9DMT - chains C and D of the 7 polymer chains in the assembly; structure by electron microscopy, 2.18 A resolution.

Chain C:
Protein: Acetylcholine receptor subunit alpha
Organism: Homo sapiens
Reference sequence: P02708 (ACHA_HUMAN); residues -19 to 437 here correspond to UniProt positions 1-457 (UniProt number = residue number + 20)
Chain sequence (457 residues; each row starts with the number of its first residue; numbers below 1 keep their minus sign (Met-19 is residue -19)):
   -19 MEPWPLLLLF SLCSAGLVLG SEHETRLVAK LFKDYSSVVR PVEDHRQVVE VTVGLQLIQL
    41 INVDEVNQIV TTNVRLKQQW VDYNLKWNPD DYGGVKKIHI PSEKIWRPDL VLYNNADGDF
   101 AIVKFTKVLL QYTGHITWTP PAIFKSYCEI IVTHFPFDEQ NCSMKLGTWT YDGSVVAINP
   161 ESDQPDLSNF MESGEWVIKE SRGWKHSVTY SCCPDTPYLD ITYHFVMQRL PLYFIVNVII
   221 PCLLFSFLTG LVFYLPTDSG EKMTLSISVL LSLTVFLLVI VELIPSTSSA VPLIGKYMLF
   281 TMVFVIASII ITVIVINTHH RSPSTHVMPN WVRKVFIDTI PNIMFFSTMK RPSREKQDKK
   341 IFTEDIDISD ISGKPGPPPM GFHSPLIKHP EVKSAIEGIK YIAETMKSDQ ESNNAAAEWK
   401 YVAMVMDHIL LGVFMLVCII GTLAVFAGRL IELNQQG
Disordered / not traced: -19 to 0, 331-365, 437
Cystine bridges: Cys128-Cys142
Covalently attached groups: glycan linked to Asn141
UniProt features mapped onto this chain:
  - glycosylation: Asn141 (N-linked (GlcNAc...) asparagine)

Chain D:
Protein: Acetylcholine receptor subunit delta
Organism: Homo sapiens
Reference sequence: Q07001 (ACHD_HUMAN); residues -20 to 496 here correspond to UniProt positions 1-517 (UniProt number = residue number + 21)
Chain sequence (517 residues; row label = number of the first residue in the row; numbers below 1 keep their minus sign (Met-20 is residue -20)):
   -20 MEGPVLTLGL LAALAVCGSW GLNEEERLIR HLFQEKGYNK ELRPVAHKEE SVDVALALTL
    40 SNLISLKEVE ETLTTNVWIE HGWTDNRLKW NAEEFGNISV LRLPPDMVWL PEIVLENNND
   100 GSFQISYSCN VLVYHYGFVY WLPPAIFRSS CPISVTYFPF DWQNCSLKFS SLKYTAKEIT
   160 LSLKQDAKEN RTYPVEWIII DPEGFTENGE WEIVHRPARV NVDPRAPLDS PSRQDITFYL
   220 IIRRKPLFYI INILVPCVLI SFMVNLVFYL PADSGEKTSV AISVLLAQSV FLLLISKRLP
   280 ATSMAIPLIG KFLLFGMVLV TMVVVICVIV LNIHFRTPST HVLSEGVKKL FLETLPELLH
   340 MSRPAEDGPS PGALVRRSSS LGYISKAEEY FLLKSRSDLM FEKQSERHGL ARRLTTARRP
   400 PASSEQAQQE LFNELKPAVD GANFIVNHMR DQNNYNEEKD SWNRVARTVD RLCLFVVTPV
   460 MVVGTAWIFL QGVYNQPPPQ PFPGDPYSYN VQDKRFI
Disordered / not traced: -20 to 0, 345-407
Cystine bridges: Cys130-Cys144
Covalently attached groups: N-acetylglucosamine (NAG) linked to Asn76, Asn143
UniProt features mapped onto this chain:
  - modified residue: Tyr369 (Phosphotyrosine)
  - glycosylation (N-linked (GlcNAc...) asparagine): Asn76, Asn143

How chain C and chain D interact:
Pairs across the interface (123):
  Val18(C) - Ile8(D)  hydrophobic
  Val18(C) - Arg81(D)
  Val18(C) - Leu82(D)  hydrophobic
  Val18(C) - Pro83(D)
  Val18(C) - Met86(D)  hydrophobic
  Val19(C) - Leu1(D)  hydrophobic
  Val19(C) - Ile8(D)  hydrophobic
  Arg20(C) - Leu1(D)
  Arg20(C) - Glu4(D)
  Val22(C) - Leu1(D)  hydrogen bond (backbone-backbone)
  Glu23(C) - Leu1(D)  hydrogen bond (backbone-backbone)
  Glu23(C) - Asn2(D)
  Asp24(C) - Leu1(D)
  His25(C) - Leu1(D)
  His25(C) - Glu3(D)
  His25(C) - Gly75(D)  hydrogen bond (side chain-backbone)
  His25(C) - Ile77(D)
  Arg26(C) - Gly75(D)  hydrogen bond (side chain-backbone)
  Asn47(C) - Ile43(D)
  Asn47(C) - Ser44(D)
  Gln48(C) - Glu186(D)
  Gln48(C) - Asn187(D)
  Gln48(C) - Gly188(D)
  Asp89(C) - Tyr106(D)
  Val91(C) - Tyr106(D)  hydrophobic
  Tyr93(C) - Ser40(D)
  Tyr93(C) - Trp57(D)
  Asn95(C) - Asn41(D)  hydrogen bond (backbone-side chain)
  Asn95(C) - Asn55(D)  hydrogen bond (backbone-side chain)
  Ala96(C) - Asn41(D)
  Ala96(C) - Ile43(D)
  Ala96(C) - Asn55(D)
  Ala96(C) - Ile125(D)
  Asp97(C) - Ile43(D)
  Asp97(C) - Ile125(D)
  Gly98(C) - Ile125(D)
  Phe100(C) - Asn55(D)
  Phe100(C) - Pro123(D)  hydrophobic
  Phe100(C) - Ala124(D)
  Phe100(C) - Ile125(D)  hydrophobic
  Ala101(C) - Tyr106(D)  hydrophobic
  Tyr127(C) - Asn41(D)
  Tyr127(C) - Leu42(D)
  Tyr127(C) - Thr185(D)
  Tyr127(C) - Asn187(D)
  Glu129(C) - Thr185(D)
  Trp149(C) - Trp57(D)
  Trp149(C) - Cys108(D)
  Trp149(C) - Leu121(D)  hydrogen bond (side chain-backbone)
  Trp149(C) - Pro123(D)
  Thr150(C) - Arg81(D)  hydrogen bond (backbone-side chain)
  Thr150(C) - Cys108(D)
  Thr150(C) - Asn109(D)
  Thr150(C) - Leu111(D)
  Tyr151(C) - Arg81(D)
  Asp152(C) - Arg81(D)  salt bridge
  Val155(C) - Arg81(D)
  Gly240(C) - Glu255(D)
  Glu241(C) - Glu255(D)
  Lys242(C) - Glu255(D)
  Met243(C) - Glu255(D)  hydrogen bond (backbone-side chain)
  Met243(C) - Val259(D)  hydrophobic
  Thr244(C) - Glu255(D)  hydrogen bond
  Ile247(C) - Val259(D)  hydrophobic
  Ile247(C) - Ser262(D)
  Leu250(C) - Ile239(D)  hydrophobic
  Leu250(C) - Met242(D)  hydrophobic
  Leu251(C) - Ser262(D)
  Leu251(C) - Leu265(D)  hydrophobic
  Thr254(C) - Ile239(D)
  Thr254(C) - Val269(D)
  Thr254(C) - Phe270(D)
  Leu257(C) - Asn231(D)
  Leu257(C) - Phe270(D)  hydrophobic
  Leu258(C) - Leu273(D)  hydrophobic
  Val261(C) - Leu273(D)  hydrophobic
  Ile264(C) - Phe227(D)  hydrophobic
  Pro265(C) - Phe227(D)
  Ser266(C) - Phe227(D)
  Thr267(C) - Gly188(D)  hydrogen bond (side chain-backbone)
  Thr267(C) - Phe227(D)
  Ser268(C) - Gly188(D)  hydrogen bond (backbone-backbone)
  Ser268(C) - Lys224(D)  hydrogen bond (side chain-backbone)
  Ser268(C) - Leu226(D)  hydrogen bond (side chain-backbone)
  Ser268(C) - Phe227(D)  hydrogen bond (side chain-backbone)
  Ser269(C) - Gly188(D)
  Val271(C) - Leu226(D)  hydrophobic
  Leu279(C) - Ile230(D)  hydrophobic
  Leu279(C) - Val234(D)  hydrophobic
  Ile286(C) - Leu238(D)  hydrophobic
  Ile286(C) - Met242(D)  hydrophobic
  Ile289(C) - Met242(D)  hydrophobic
  Ile289(C) - Leu245(D)  hydrophobic
  Ile290(C) - Leu245(D)  hydrophobic
  Val293(C) - Leu245(D)
  Val293(C) - Leu249(D)  hydrophobic
  Ile296(C) - Leu249(D)  hydrophobic
  Ile296(C) - Pro250(D)
  Ile296(C) - Ser253(D)
  Asn297(C) - Tyr248(D)  hydrogen bond (side chain-backbone)
  His300(C) - Pro250(D)
  His300(C) - Asp252(D)
  Arg301(C) - Tyr248(D)  hydrogen bond
  Pro303(C) - Pro343(D)
  Pro303(C) - Ala344(D)
  Ser304(C) - Pro343(D)
  Thr305(C) - Ser341(D)
  Thr305(C) - Arg342(D)
  Thr305(C) - Arg446(D)
  His306(C) - Arg446(D)
  Val307(C) - Arg342(D)
  Val307(C) - Ala344(D)
  His369(C) - Phe411(D)
  Glu371(C) - Val418(D)
  Glu371(C) - Asp419(D)
  Glu371(C) - Asn422(D)  hydrogen bond (backbone-side chain)
  Ser374(C) - Asn422(D)  hydrogen bond
  Ala375(C) - Asn422(D)
  Gly378(C) - Val425(D)
  Tyr381(C) - Arg429(D)
  Tyr381(C) - Asn432(D)  hydrogen bond
  Ile382(C) - Val425(D)  hydrophobic
  Thr385(C) - Asn432(D)
Interface residues without a listed pair, chain C (75 interface residues in all): Ile49, Ala270, Gly275, Met282, Val283, Ile294, Val372, Ile379
Interface residues without a listed pair, chain D (76 interface residues in all): Glu5, Ser105, Arg127, Glu189, Pro225, Pro235, Ala266, Arg277, Ala421, Ile424, Met428, Arg443

Overview:
75 residues of chain C face 76 of chain D across their interface; the contacts include 20 hydrogen bonds and 1
salt bridge. Among the polar pairs are Asp152(C)-Arg81(D), His25(C)-Gly75(D) and Arg26(C)-Gly75(D). Covalently
linked N-acetylglucosamine: at Asn76(D) and Asn143(D).
Here chain C is Acetylcholine receptor subunit alpha and chain D is Acetylcholine receptor subunit delta, both
from Homo sapiens. Entry 9DMT (Human muscle nAChR with fab7-bound) was determined by electron microscopy,
deposited together with 9DMG, 9DMH, 9DMJ, 9DMK, 9DML, 9DMQ and 9DMS.
